PDB entry 9FSJ | X-ray diffraction, 2.05 A resolution | chain A

# Chain A
Protein: E3 ubiquitin-protein ligase SMURF1
From: Homo sapiens
Notes: EC 2.3.2.26
UniProt: Q9HCE7 (SMUF1_HUMAN); residue numbers follow UniProt; this construct covers 377-751
Sequence (377 residues; numbered 375 to 751; the number before each row is that of its first residue):
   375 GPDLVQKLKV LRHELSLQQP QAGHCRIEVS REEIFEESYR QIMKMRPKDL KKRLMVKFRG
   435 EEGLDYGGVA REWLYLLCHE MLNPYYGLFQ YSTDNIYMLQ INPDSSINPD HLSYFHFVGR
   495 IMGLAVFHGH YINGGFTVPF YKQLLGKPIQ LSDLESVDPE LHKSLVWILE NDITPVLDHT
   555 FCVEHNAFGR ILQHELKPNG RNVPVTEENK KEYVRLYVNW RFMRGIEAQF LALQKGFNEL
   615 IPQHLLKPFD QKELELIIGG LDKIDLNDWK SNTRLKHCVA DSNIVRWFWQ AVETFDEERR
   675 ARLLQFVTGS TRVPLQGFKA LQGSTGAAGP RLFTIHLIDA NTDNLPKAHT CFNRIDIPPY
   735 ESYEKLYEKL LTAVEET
Unresolved in the structure: 438-440, 561-562, 750-751
Differences from the reference sequence: expression tag (375-376)
Residues lining bound ligands: TJQ (ethyl 5-[1,3-benzodioxol-5-ylmethyl(ethyl)carbamoyl]-2,4-dimethyl-1H-pyrrole-3-carboxylate): Leu382, Leu385, Cys452, Met455, Leu456, Met496, Ala499, Val500, Gly503, His504, Tyr505, Ile506, Gly508, Phe510, Tyr515, Leu518, Leu519, Phe611, Leu620, Phe623, Ile631, Leu635
UniProt features mapped onto this chain:
  - active site: Cys725 (Glycyl thioester intermediate)
  - cross-link (Glycyl lysine isopeptide (Lys-Gly)): Lys381 (interchain with G-Cter in ubiquitin), Lys383 (interchain with G-Cter in ubiquitin)
  - mutagenesis: Lys381 (K381R: Abolishes FBXL15-mediated ubiquitination and degradation; when associated with R-350 and R-383. Abolishes FBXL15-mediated ubiquitination and degradation; when associated with R-383), Lys383 (K383R: Abolishes FBXL15-mediated ubiquitination and degradation; when associated with R-350 and R-381. Abolishes FBXL15-mediated ubiquitination and degradation; when associated with R-381), Cys725 (C725A: Loss of enzyme activity, without abolishing FBXL15-mediated ubiquitination)
From the paper describing this entry:
  - conformationally variable residues (loop rearrangement): Asn507, Ile631, Gly634, Lys637
  - contacts within the chain: Asn507-Arg686, Asp636-Arg686 (salt bridge)
  - mutagenesis - G634P, C725A: decreased catalytic activity
  - mutagenesis - N507A, G633C/D636G, D636G, R686A: unchanged catalytic activity
  - mutagenesis - N507A, D636G, R686A: increased catalytic activity on TJQ
  - catalytic residues: Cys725
  - mutagenesis - K381R: increased catalytic activity
  - post-translational modification sites: Lys381 (citing earlier work)

# In short
Bound to chain A: compound TJQ. From UniProt: active-site residue Cys725 and 3 mutagenesis sites. From the
paper: the catalytic residue Cys725; N507A, D636G and R686A increase catalytic activity on TJQ; 7
substitutions were tested in all.
Chain A is E3 ubiquitin-protein ligase SMURF1 (Homo sapiens); the structure, Crystal structure of the HECT
domain of Smurf 1 in complex with inhibitor 8, was determined by X-ray diffraction, deposited together with
9FSH and 9FSK.
